9HFL - chains A and N of the 7 polymer chains in the assembly; structure by electron microscopy, 2.62 A resolution.

# Chain A
Name: Exportin-1
Source organism: Homo sapiens
Reference sequence: O14980 (XPO1_HUMAN); residues 1-1071 here = UniProt positions 1-1071
Amino-acid sequence (1071 residues; row label = number of the first residue in the row):
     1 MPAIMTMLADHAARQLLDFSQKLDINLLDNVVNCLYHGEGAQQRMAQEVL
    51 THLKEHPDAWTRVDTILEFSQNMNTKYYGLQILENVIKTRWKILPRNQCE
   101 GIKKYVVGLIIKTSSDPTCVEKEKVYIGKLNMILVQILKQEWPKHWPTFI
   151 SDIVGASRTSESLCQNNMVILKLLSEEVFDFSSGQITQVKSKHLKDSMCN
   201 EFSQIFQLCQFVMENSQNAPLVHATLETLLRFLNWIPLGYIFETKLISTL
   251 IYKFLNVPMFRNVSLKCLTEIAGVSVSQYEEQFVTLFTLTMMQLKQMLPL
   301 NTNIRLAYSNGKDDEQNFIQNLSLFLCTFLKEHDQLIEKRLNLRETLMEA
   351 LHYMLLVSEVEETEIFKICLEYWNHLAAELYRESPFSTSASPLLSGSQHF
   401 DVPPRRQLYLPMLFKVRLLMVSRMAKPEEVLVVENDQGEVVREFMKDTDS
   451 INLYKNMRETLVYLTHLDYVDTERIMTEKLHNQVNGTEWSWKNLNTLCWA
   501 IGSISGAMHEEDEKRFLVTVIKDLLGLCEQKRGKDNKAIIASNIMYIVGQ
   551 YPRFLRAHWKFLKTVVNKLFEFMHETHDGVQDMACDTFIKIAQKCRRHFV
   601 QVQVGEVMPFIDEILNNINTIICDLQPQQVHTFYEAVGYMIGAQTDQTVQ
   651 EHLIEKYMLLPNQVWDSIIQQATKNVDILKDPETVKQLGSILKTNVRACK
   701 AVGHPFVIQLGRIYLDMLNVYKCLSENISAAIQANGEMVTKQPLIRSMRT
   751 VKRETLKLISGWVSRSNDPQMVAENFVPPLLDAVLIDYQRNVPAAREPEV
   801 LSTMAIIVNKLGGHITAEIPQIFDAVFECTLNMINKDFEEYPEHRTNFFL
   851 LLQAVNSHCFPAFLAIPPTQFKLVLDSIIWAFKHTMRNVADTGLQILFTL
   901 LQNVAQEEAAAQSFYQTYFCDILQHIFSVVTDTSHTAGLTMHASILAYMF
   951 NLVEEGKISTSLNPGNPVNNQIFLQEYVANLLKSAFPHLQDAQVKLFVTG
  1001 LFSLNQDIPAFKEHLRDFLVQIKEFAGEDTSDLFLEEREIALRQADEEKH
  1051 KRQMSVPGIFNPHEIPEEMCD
Not modelled in the structure: 1-7, 389-399, 1056-1071
Curated features (UniProtKB/Swiss-Prot):
  - region: Pro411 to Phe414 (Necessary for HTLV-1 Rex multimerization), Val800 to Pro820 (Interaction with HIV-1 Rev)
  - modified residue: Ser391 (Phosphoserine), Lys446 (N6-acetyllysine), Thr448 (Phosphothreonine), Ser450 (Phosphoserine), Tyr454 (Phosphotyrosine), Lys693 (N6-acetyllysine), Ser1031 (Phosphoserine)
  - mutagenesis: Ser191 (S191A: Does not abolish Rex-mediated mRNA export), Val284 (V284E: Does not abolish Rex-mediated mRNA export), Asp334 (D334G: Does not abolish Rex-mediated mRNA export), Ile337 (I337L: Does not abolish Rex-mediated mRNA export), Thr346 (T346A: Does not abolish Rex-mediated mRNA export), Val402 (V402I: Does not abolish Rex-mediated mRNA export), Pro411 (P411T: Strongly abolishes interaction with Rex and RANBP3, abolishes Rex-mediated mRNA export. Does not abolish interaction with RANBP3; when associated with S-414. Abolishes Rex multimerization ...), Met412 (M412V: Does not abolish interaction with Rex and RANBP3, and Rex-mediated mRNA export), Phe414 (F414S: Strongly abolishes interaction with Rex and RANBP3, abolishes Rex-mediated mRNA export. Does not abolish interaction with RANBP3; when associated with T-411. Abolishes Rex multimerization ...), Glu428 to Asp447 (Abolishes Ran binding activity in absence of cargo and abolishes partially Ran binding activity in presence of cargo), Val430 to Lys446 (Partially restores Ran binding activity in presence of cargo), Val430 to Val433 (Abolishes Ran binding activity both in absence or presence of cargo), 13 further mutagenesis entries in UniProt

# Chain N
Name: Phosphorylated adapter RNA export protein
Source organism: Homo sapiens
Reference sequence: Q9H814 (PHAX_HUMAN); residues 1-394 here = UniProt positions 1-394
Amino-acid sequence (394 residues; each row starts with the number of its first residue):
     1 MALEVGDMEDGQLSDSDSDMTVAPSDRPLQLPKVLGGDSAMRAFQNTATA
    51 CAPVSHYRAVESVDSSEESFSDSDDDSCLWKRKRQKCFNPPPKPEPFQFG
   101 QSSQKPPVAGGKKINNIWGAVLQEQNQDAVATELGILGMEGTIDRSRQSE
   151 TYNYLLAKKLRKESQEHTKDLDKELDEYMHGGKKMGSKEEENGQGHLKRK
   201 RPVKDRLGNRPEMNYKGRYEITAEDSQEKVADEISFRLQEPKKDLIARVV
   251 RIIGNKKAIELLMETAEVEQNGGLFIMNGSRRRTPGGVFLNLLKNTPSIS
   301 EEQIKDIFYIENQKEYENKKAARKRRTQVLGKKMKQAIKSLNFQEDDDTS
   351 RETFASDTNEALASLDESQEGHAEAKLEAEEAIEVDHSHDLDIF
Not modelled in the structure: 1-54, 61-394
Curated features (UniProtKB/Swiss-Prot):
  - region: Gly279 to Gly287 (Necessary for poly U RNA-binding and snRNA export)
  - motif: Lys81 to Arg84 (Nuclear localization signal), Val130 to Met139 (Nuclear export signal), Lys198 to Arg201 (Nuclear localization signal)
  - modified residue: Ala2 (N-acetylalanine), Ser14 (Phosphoserine), Ser16 (Phosphoserine), Ser65 (Phosphoserine), Ser66 (Phosphoserine), Ser69 (Phosphoserine), Ser73 (Phosphoserine), Ser226 (Phosphoserine), Thr296 (Phosphothreonine), Ser356 (Phosphoserine), Ser368 (Phosphoserine)
Reported in the primary citation:
  - mutagenesis - W118E: abolished binding to CBC
  - binding site for 7-methyl-gpppa: Arg147, Tyr152, Tyr154
  - mutagenesis - R147E/Y152E/Y154E, Y154A: unchanged binding to CBC
  - mutagenesis - R147E/Y152E/Y154E: abolished binding to the complex
  - mutagenesis - Y154A: abolished binding to CRM1-RanGTP
  - post-translational modification sites: Ser65, Ser69 (proposed by the authors, not directly observed)
  - mutagenesis - E9R: decreased binding to ARS2

# Chain A / chain N interface
Pairs across the interface - 16 pairs, chain A then chain N:
  Phe179(A) with Tyr57(N), hydrophobic; Val60(N)
  Lys195(A) with Tyr57(N)
  Asp196(A) with His56(N); Tyr57(N), hydrogen bond
  Cys199(A) with His56(N); Tyr57(N)
  Leu233(A) with Arg58(N), hydrogen bond (backbone-side chain)
  Asn234(A) with Arg58(N); Val60(N)
  Trp235(A) with Tyr57(N); Arg58(N), hydrogen bond (backbone-backbone)
  Ile236(A) with Arg58(N), hydrogen bond (backbone-side chain)
  Pro237(A) with Ser55(N)
  Leu238(A) with Arg58(N)
  Val274(A) with Arg58(N)
Also at the interface, not in a pair above, chain A (14 interface residues in all): Asp180, Lys192, Ile241
From the paper, about this interface:
  - interface residues, chain N: Ser55(N), Tyr57(N), Arg58(N)

# In short
14 residues of chain A face 5 of chain N across their interface; the contacts include 4 hydrogen bonds. Polar
pairs include Asp196(A)-Tyr57(N), Leu233(A)-Arg58(N) and Ile236(A)-Arg58(N). The paper reports a binding site
for 7-methyl-gpppa at Arg147(N), Tyr152(N) and Tyr154(N); W118E of chain N abolishes binding to CBC; 4
substitutions were tested in all.
Here chain A is Exportin-1 and chain N is Phosphorylated adapter RNA export protein, both from Homo sapiens.
Entry 9HFL (Cryo-EM structure of the human snRNA export complex comprising CBC-PHAX-CRM1-RanGTP and
capped-RNA) was determined by electron microscopy.
